Entry 3QHR (X-ray diffraction, 2.17 A resolution); this record covers chains B and L of the 4 polymer chains in the assembly.

# Chain B
Protein: Cyclin-A2
Source organism: Mus musculus
UniProt: P51943 (CCNA2_MOUSE); residues 173-432 here correspond to UniProt positions 163-422 (UniProt number = residue number - 10)
Chain sequence (261 residues; each row starts with the number of its first residue):
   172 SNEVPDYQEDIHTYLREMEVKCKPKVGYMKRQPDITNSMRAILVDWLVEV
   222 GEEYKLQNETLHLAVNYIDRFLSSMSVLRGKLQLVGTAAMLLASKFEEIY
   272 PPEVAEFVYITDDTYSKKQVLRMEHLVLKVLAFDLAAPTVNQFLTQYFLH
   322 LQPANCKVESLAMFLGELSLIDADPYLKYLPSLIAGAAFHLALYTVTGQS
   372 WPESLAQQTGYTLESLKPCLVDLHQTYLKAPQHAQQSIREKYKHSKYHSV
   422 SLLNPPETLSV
Differences from the reference sequence: expression tag (172)

# Chain L
Protein: CDK2 substrate peptide: PKTPKKAKKL
Chain sequence (10 residues; row label = number of the first residue in the row; numbers below 1 keep their minus sign (Pro-2 is residue -2)):
    -2 PKTPKKAKKL

# How chain B and chain L interact
Pairs across the interface - 34 pairs, chain B then chain L:
  Ile213(B) with Leu7(L), hydrophobic
  Leu214(B) with Leu7(L), hydrophobic
  Trp217(B) with Leu7(L), hydrophobic
  Glu220(B) with Lys5(L), salt bridge
  Glu224(B) with Thr0(L), hydrogen bond (backbone-backbone); Pro1(L); Lys2(L)
  Tyr225(B) with Pro-2(L); Lys-1(L), hydrogen bond (backbone-backbone); Thr0(L); Pro1(L)
  Lys226(B) with Pro-2(L); Thr0(L)
  Leu227(B) with Pro-2(L)
  Gln254(B) with Lys5(L), hydrogen bond (side chain-backbone); Lys6(L); Leu7(L), hydrogen bond (side chain-backbone)
  Glu269(B) with Pro-2(L)
  Tyr271(B) with Pro-2(L)
  Pro273(B) with Pro-2(L); Lys-1(L)
  Glu274(B) with Lys-1(L), salt bridge
  Glu277(B) with Lys-1(L), salt bridge; Pro1(L)
  Tyr280(B) with Lys2(L); Lys3(L); Ala4(L)
  Ile281(B) with Lys3(L); Ala4(L); Lys5(L), hydrogen bond (backbone-backbone)
  Thr282(B) with Lys5(L); Lys6(L)
  Asp283(B) with Ala4(L)
  Thr285(B) with Lys6(L)

# In short
19 residues of chain B face 10 of chain L across their interface, with 5 hydrogen bonds and 3 salt bridges.
Among the polar pairs are Glu220(B)-Lys5(L), Glu274(B)-Lys-1(L) and Glu277(B)-Lys-1(L).
Chain B is Cyclin-A2 (Mus musculus) and chain L is CDK2 substrate peptide: PKTPKKAKKL; the structure,
Structure of a pCDK2/CyclinA transition-state mimic, was determined by X-ray diffraction together with 3QHW
from the same study.
